PDB entry 8S7G | electron microscopy, 3.43 A resolution | chains A and H of the 14 polymer chains in the assembly

== Chain A ==
Molecule: LexA repressor
From: Pseudomonas aeruginosa
Notes: EC 3.4.21.88
Reference sequence: P37452 (LEXA_PSEAE); numbering as in UniProt (aligned over 2-204)
Sequence (211 residues; each row starts with the number of its first residue; numbers below 1 keep their minus sign (Met-6 is residue -6)):
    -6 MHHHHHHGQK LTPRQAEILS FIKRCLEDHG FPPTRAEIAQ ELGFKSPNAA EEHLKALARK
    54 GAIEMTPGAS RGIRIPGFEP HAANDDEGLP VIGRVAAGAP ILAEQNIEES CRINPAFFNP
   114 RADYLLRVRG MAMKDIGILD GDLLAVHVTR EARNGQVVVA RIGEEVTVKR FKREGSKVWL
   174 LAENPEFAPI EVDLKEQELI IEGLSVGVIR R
Unresolved in the structure: -6 to 80
Sequence notes: initiating methionine (-6); expression tag (-5 to 1); engineered mutation Ala125 (Ser in P37452)
Curated features (UniProtKB/Swiss-Prot):
  - DNA-binding region: Arg28 to Lys48 (H-T-H motif)
  - active site: Lys162 (For autocatalytic cleavage activity)
  - site: Ala90, Gly91 (Cleavage)
Reported in the primary citation:
  - mutagenesis - G91D, S125A: abolished catalytic activity
  - catalytic residues: Lys162 (citing earlier work)

== Chain H ==
Molecule: Protein RecA
From: Pseudomonas aeruginosa
Reference sequence: P08280 (RECA_PSEAE); numbering as in UniProt (aligned over 2-346)
Sequence (361 residues; numbered -14 to 346; the number before each row is that of its first residue; numbers below 1 keep their minus sign (Met-14 is residue -14)):
   -14 MHHHHHHKLE NLYFQGDENK KRALAAALGQ IERQFGKGAV MRMGDHERQA IPAISTGSLG
    46 LDIALGIGGL PKGRIVEIYG PESSGKTTLT LSVIAEAQKQ GATCAFVDAE HALDPDYAGK
   106 LGVNVDDLLV SQPDTGEQAL EITDMLVRSN AVDVIIVDSV AALVPKAEIE GEMGDAHVGL
   166 QARLMSQALR KITGNIKNAN CLVIFINQIR MKIGVMFGNP ETTTGGNALK FYASVRLDIR
   226 RTGAVKEGDE VVGSETRVKV VKNKVSPPFR QAEFQILYGK GIYRTGEIID LGVQLGLVEK
   286 SGAWYSYQGS KIGQGKANAA KYLEDNPEIG SVLEKTIRDQ LLAKSGPVKA DAEEVADAEA
   346 D
Unresolved in the structure: -14 to 0, 329-346
Sequence notes: initiating methionine (-14); expression tag (-13 to 1)
Curated features (UniProtKB/Swiss-Prot):
  - binding site (ATP): Gly65 to Thr72
Ion coordination: Mg2+: Thr72 (together with ATP-gamma-S)
Small-molecule neighbours:
  - ATP-gamma-S (AGS; phosphothiophosphoric acid-adenylate ester), molecule 1: Pro66, Glu67, Ser68, Ser69, Gly70, Lys71, Thr72, Thr73, Asp99, Tyr102, Ser239, Tyr263
  - ATP-gamma-S (AGS), molecule 2: Phe216, Lys247, Asn248, Lys249, Val250, Ser251, Pro252, Pro253
Reported in the primary citation:
  - mutagenesis - F202A: decreased binding to the 36-nt DNA strand
  - mutagenesis - M201A: unchanged binding to the 36-nt DNA strand

== Interface between chain A and chain H ==
Residue-residue contacts - 17 pairs, chain A then chain H:
  Ile85(A) - Phe202(H)
  Ala96(A) - Phe202(H)  hydrophobic
  Ala96(A) - Gly203(H)
  Glu97(A) - Phe202(H)
  Gln98(A) - Gly199(H)
  Gln98(A) - Val200(H)  hydrogen bond (side chain-backbone)
  Gln98(A) - Met201(H)
  Gln98(A) - Phe202(H)
  Tyr117(A) - Phe202(H)
  Leu119(A) - Phe202(H)  hydrophobic
  Arg154(A) - Gly203(H)  hydrogen bond (side chain-backbone)
  Arg154(A) - Asn204(H)
  Glu157(A) - Lys244(H)  salt bridge
  Val159(A) - Phe202(H)  hydrophobic
  Glu195(A) - Met201(H)
  Glu195(A) - Phe202(H)
  Glu195(A) - Gly203(H)
Other interface residues (no listed pair), chain A (13 interface residues in all): Arg87, Val141, Arg143
Other interface residues (no listed pair), chain H (8 interface residues in all): Pro205
From the paper, about this interface:
  - pairs named by the authors: Ala96(A)-Phe202(H) (hydrophobic contact), Tyr117(A)-Phe202(H) (hydrophobic contact), Val159(A)-Phe202(H) (hydrophobic contact), Glu195(A)-Phe202(H) (hydrophobic contact)
  - interface residues, chain A: Arg143(A), Arg154(A), Glu195(A)
  - interface residues, chain A: Glu157(A) (proposed by the authors, not directly observed)
  - interface residues, chain H: Lys197(H), Met201(H), Phe202(H), Gly203(H)
  - interface residues, chain H: Lys244(H) (proposed by the authors, not directly observed)
  - hot spots on chain H (mutagenesis) - F202A: abolished catalytic activity with LexA repressor (chain A)
  - hot spots on chain H (mutagenesis) - M201A: decreased catalytic activity with LexA repressor (chain A)

== Overview ==
Chain A and chain H form an interface of 13 and 8 residues respectively, with 2 hydrogen bonds and 1 salt
bridge. Among the polar pairs are Glu157(A)-Lys244(H), Gln98(A)-Val200(H) and Arg154(A)-Gly203(H). The authors
report hydrophobic contacts between Ala96(A) and Phe202(H), Tyr117(A) and Phe202(H) and Val159(A) and
Phe202(H) among others. From the paper: the catalytic residue Lys162(A); G91D and S125A of chain A abolish
catalytic activity; 4 substitutions were tested in all.
Chain A is LexA repressor and chain H is Protein RecA, both from Pseudomonas aeruginosa; the structure,
Cryo-EM structure of Pseudomonas aeruginosa Recombinase A (RecA) in complex with LexAS125A mutant, was
determined by electron microscopy, deposited together with 8S70 and 8B0V.
